Entry 3K7S (X-ray diffraction, 1.90 A resolution); this record covers chains A and C of the 4 polymer chains in the assembly.

== Chain A (and C) ==
Protein: Ribose 5-phosphate isomerase
Source organism: Trypanosoma cruzi
Notes: EC 5.3.1.6; chain C of this document is another copy of the same molecule, construct and numbering; everything in this record applies to it too
Reference sequence: A1BTJ7 (A1BTJ7_TRYCR); residues 1-159 here = UniProt positions 1-159
Sequence (179 residues; numbered -19 to 159; the number before each row is that of its first residue; numbers below 1 keep their minus sign (Met-19 is residue -19)):
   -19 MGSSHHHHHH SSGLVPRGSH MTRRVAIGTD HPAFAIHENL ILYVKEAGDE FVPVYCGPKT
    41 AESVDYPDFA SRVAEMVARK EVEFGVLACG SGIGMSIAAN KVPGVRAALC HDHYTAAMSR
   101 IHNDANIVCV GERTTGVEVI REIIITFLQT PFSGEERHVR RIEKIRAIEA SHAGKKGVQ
Not modelled in the structure: -19 to 0, 153-159
Construct notes: expression tag (-19 to 0)
Small-molecule neighbours:
  - 5-O-phosphono-D-ribose (R52), molecule 1: Asp10, His11, Pro12, Tyr46, Cys69, Gly70, Ser71, Ile73, Gly74, Arg113
  - 5-O-phosphono-D-ribose (R52), molecule 2: His102, Asn103, Arg137, His138, Arg141
What the authors report for this chain:
  - catalytic residues: Gly70 to Gly74
  - binding site for 5-O-phosphono-D-ribose: Asp10, His11, Tyr46, Gly70, Ser71, Gly74, His102, Asn103, Arg113, Arg137, His138, Arg141
  - conformationally variable residues (loop rearrangement, side-chain flip): Asp10 to Pro12, Glu42 to Asp45, Arg113
  - self-association interface (contacts with another copy of this molecule): Asp92 to Thr95, Arg113 to Glu122
  - specificity-determining residues: Glu135 to Glu136
  - catalytic residues: His102 (citing earlier work)
  - mutagenesis - E135G/E136DEL: unchanged catalytic activity on R5P  Ru5P
  - mutagenesis - E135G/E136DEL: increased catalytic activity on the 6-carbon sugar

== Interface between chain A and chain C ==
Residue-residue contacts (17):
  Arg113(A) with Gly116(C); Val117(C), hydrogen bond (backbone-backbone); Glu118(C), hydrogen bond (backbone-backbone); Val119(C)
  Thr114(A) with Thr115(C); Gly116(C), hydrogen bond (backbone-backbone); Val119(C)
  Thr115(A) with Thr114(C); Gly116(C)
  Gly116(A) with Arg113(C); Thr114(C), hydrogen bond (backbone-backbone); Thr115(C); Gly116(C)
  Val117(A) with Arg113(C), hydrogen bond (backbone-backbone)
  Glu118(A) with Arg113(C), hydrogen bond (backbone-backbone)
  Val119(A) with Arg113(C); Thr114(C)
Also at the interface, not in a pair above, chain A (8 interface residues in all): Glu112
Also at the interface, not in a pair above, chain C (8 interface residues in all): Glu112

== Overview ==
Chain A and chain C each contribute 8 residues to their interface, with 6 hydrogen bonds. The backbones
hydrogen-bond at Arg113(A)-Val117(C), Arg113(A)-Glu118(C) and Thr114(A)-Gly116(C). Chain A binds
5-O-phosphono-D-ribose. From the paper: catalytic residues Gly70(A) and His102(A); E135G/E136DEL of chain A
increase catalytic activity on the 6-carbon sugar.
Both chains are Ribose 5-phosphate isomerase (Trypanosoma cruzi). Entry 3K7S (Complex of Trypanosoma cruzi
ribose 5-phosphate isomerase type B with ribose 5-phosphate) was determined by X-ray diffraction, deposited
together with 3M1P, 3K7O, 3K7P and 3K8C.
